PDB entry 8P9O | X-ray diffraction, 2.45 A resolution | chains A and P of the 4 polymer chains in the assembly

Chain A:
Name: Proliferating cell nuclear antigen
From: Thermochaetoides thermophila DSM 1495
UniProt: G0SF70 (PCNA_CHATD); numbering as in UniProt (aligned over 2-259)
Sequence (262 residues; each row starts with the number of its first residue; numbers below 1 keep their minus sign (Gly-2 is residue -2)):
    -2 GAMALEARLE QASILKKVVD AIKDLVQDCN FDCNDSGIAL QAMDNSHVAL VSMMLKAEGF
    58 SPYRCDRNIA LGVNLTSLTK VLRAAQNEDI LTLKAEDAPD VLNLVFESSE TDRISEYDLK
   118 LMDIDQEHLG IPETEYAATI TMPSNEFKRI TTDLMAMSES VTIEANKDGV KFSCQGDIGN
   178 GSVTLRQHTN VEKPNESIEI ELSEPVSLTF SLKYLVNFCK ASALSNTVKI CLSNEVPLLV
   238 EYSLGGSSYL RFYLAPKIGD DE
Not modelled in the structure: -2 to 0, 164-165, 256-259
Sequence notes: expression tag (-2 to 1)
Curated features (UniProtKB/Swiss-Prot):
  - DNA-binding region: Arg61 to Arg80
  - cross-link: Lys164 (Glycyl lysine isopeptide (Lys-Gly) (interchain with G-Cter in SUMO))

Chain P:
Name: Synthetic peptide corresponding to amino acids 437 to 451 of PolD3 from Chaetomium thermophilum
Sequence (15 residues; row label = number of the first residue in the row):
   437 GKGGQGSIMS WFAKK
Not modelled in the structure: 437-440

How chain A and chain P interact:
Contacting residue pairs (31; chain A residue first):
  Met40(A) with Ile444(P), hydrophobic; Met445(P), hydrophobic
  His44(A) with Ser443(P), hydrogen bond (backbone-side chain); Ile444(P), hydrogen bond (backbone-backbone)
  Val45(A) with Gln441(P); Gly442(P); Ile444(P)
  Leu47(A) with Phe448(P), hydrophobic
  His125(A) with Lys450(P); Lys451(P), hydrogen bond (backbone-backbone)
  Leu126(A) with Phe448(P); Ala449(P)
  Gly127(A) with Phe448(P); Ala449(P), hydrogen bond (backbone-backbone); Lys451(P)
  Pro129(A) with Phe448(P)
  Ser208(A) with Gln441(P)
  Glu232(A) with Trp447(P), hydrogen bond (backbone-side chain)
  Val233(A) with Trp447(P)
  Pro234(A) with Ile444(P), hydrophobic; Trp447(P)
  Tyr250(A) with Phe448(P), hydrophobic
  Ala252(A) with Gln441(P), hydrogen bond (backbone-side chain); Gly442(P); Ile444(P); Trp447(P), hydrophobic
  Pro253(A) with Gly442(P), hydrogen bond (backbone-backbone); Trp447(P)
  Lys254(A) with Gln441(P)
  Ile255(A) with Gln441(P); Gly442(P)
Interface residues without a listed pair, chain A (20 interface residues in all): Ala46, Ile128, Leu251
From the paper, about this interface:
  - pairs named by the authors: His44(A)-Ile444(P), His125(A)-Lys451(P), Gly127(A)-Ala449(P), Ser208(A)-Gln441(P) (water-mediated contact), Glu232(A)-Trp447(P) (hydrogen bond), Ala252(A)-Gln441(P) (water-mediated contact), Pro253(A)-Gly442(P), Ser443(P)-His44(A) (hydrogen bond)
  - interface residues, chain A: Leu47(A), Pro129(A), Pro234(A)
  - interface residues, chain P: Gln441(P), Ile444(P), Met445(P), Trp447(P), Phe448(P)

In short:
20 residues of chain A face 10 of chain P across their interface; the contacts include 7 hydrogen bonds. Polar
contacts include His44(A)-Ser443(P), Glu232(A)-Trp447(P) and Ala252(A)-Gln441(P). The authors report contacts
between His44(A) and Ile444(P), His125(A) and Lys451(P) and Gly127(A) and Ala449(P) among others;
water-mediated contacts between Ser208(A) and Gln441(P) and Ala252(A) and Gln441(P); hydrogen bonds between
Glu232(A) and Trp447(P) and Ser443(P) and His44(A). From the paper: interface residues Leu47(A), Pro129(A) and
Gln441(P) among others.
Here chain A is Proliferating cell nuclear antigen (Thermochaetoides thermophila DSM 1495) and chain P is
Synthetic peptide corresponding to amino acids 437 to 451 of PolD3 from Chaetomium thermophilum. Entry 8P9O
(PCNA from Chaetomium thermophilum in complex with PolD3 peptide) was determined by X-ray diffraction,
deposited together with 8Q7I.
